Entry 4MUS (X-ray diffraction, 1.68 A resolution); this record covers chains A and B.

Chain A (and B):
Name: D, D-dipeptidase/D, D-carboxypeptidase
From: Enterococcus gallinarum
Notes: chain B of this document is another copy of the same molecule, construct and numbering; everything in this record applies to it too
UniProt: Q9JN36 (Q9JN36_ENTGA); residues 1-190 here = UniProt positions 1-190
Chain sequence (211 residues; each row starts with the number of its first residue; numbers below 1 keep their minus sign (Met-20 is residue -20)):
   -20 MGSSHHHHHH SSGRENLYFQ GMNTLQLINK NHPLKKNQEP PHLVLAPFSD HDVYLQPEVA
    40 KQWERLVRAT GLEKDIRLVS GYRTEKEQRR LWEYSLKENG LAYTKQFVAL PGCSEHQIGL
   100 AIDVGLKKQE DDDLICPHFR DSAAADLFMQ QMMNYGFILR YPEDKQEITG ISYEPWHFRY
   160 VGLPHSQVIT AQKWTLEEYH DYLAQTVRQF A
Unresolved in the structure: -20 to 0, 189-190
Differences from the reference sequence: initiating methionine (-20); expression tag (-19 to 0); engineered mutation Ser59 (Asp in Q9JN36)
UniProt features mapped onto this chain:
  - active site: Glu153 (catalytic acid/base residue)
  - binding site (Mg(2+)): Glu66
  - binding site (a dipeptide): Gln67, Ala88, Ser93, His95, Asp102, Trp155, His156
  - binding site (Cu(2+)): His95, Asp102, His156
  - binding site (Zn(2+)): His95, Asp102, His156
  - mutagenesis: Glu153 (E153A: Abolishes hydrolysis of D-Ala-D-Ala and UDP-MurNAc-L-Ala-D-Glu-L-Lys-D-Ala-D-Ala)
Metal / ion sites: Zn2+: His95, Asp102, His156 (together with 2D8, LY0)
Residues lining bound ligands: 2D8 / LY0: Arg62, Gln67, Leu70, Phe86, Val87, Ala88, Ser93, Glu94, His95, Asp102, Leu113, Ile114, Pro116, Tyr140, Ile150, Glu153, Trp155, His156
Reported in the primary citation:
  - binding site for the ligand LY0: Arg62
  - contacts within the chain: Ser59-Arg62 (hydrogen bond), Arg62-Gln67 (hydrogen bond)
  - binding site for the ligand 2D8: Arg62, Gln67, Leu70, Ala88, Ser93, Ile150
  - specificity-determining residues: Gln67 (by similarity / conservation)
  - mutagenesis - D59S, Q67E, L70E: decreased catalytic activity
  - mutagenesis - I114E: decreased catalytic activity on d-Ala-d-Ala
  - mutagenesis - N78F, L113E, I114E: increased catalytic activity on pentapeptide[d-Ala]
  - mutagenesis - A88D, A88L, L113E: decreased catalytic activity (d,d-dipeptidase activity)
  - mutagenesis - A88D: decreased catalytic activity (d,d-pentapeptidase activity)
  - mutagenesis - A88L: unchanged catalytic activity (d,d-pentapeptidase activity)

How chain A and chain B interact:
Pairs across the interface (41; chain A residue first):
  Leu22(A) with Arg69(B), hydrogen bond (backbone-side chain)
  Leu24(A) with Arg69(B); Tyr73(B), hydrophobic; Leu113(B), hydrophobic
  Asp29(A) with Asp29(B); Arg56(B), salt bridge; Val58(B); Asp111(B); Leu113(B)
  His30(A) with His30(B); Val58(B); Leu113(B)
  Asp31(A) with Ser59(B), hydrogen bond; Arg62(B), salt bridge
  Tyr33(A) with Arg62(B); Glu66(B), hydrogen bond (side chain-backbone); Arg69(B); Leu70(B)
  Arg56(A) with Asp29(B)
  Val58(A) with Asp29(B); His30(B)
  Ser59(A) with Asp31(B), hydrogen bond
  Tyr61(A) with Glu66(B)
  Arg62(A) with Asp31(B), salt bridge; Tyr33(B)
  Lys65(A) with Pro20(B), hydrogen bond (side chain-backbone); Leu22(B)
  Glu66(A) with Tyr33(B), hydrogen bond (backbone-side chain); Tyr61(B)
  Arg69(A) with Leu22(B), hydrogen bond (side chain-backbone); Leu24(B); Tyr33(B)
  Leu70(A) with Leu24(B), hydrophobic; Tyr33(B)
  Tyr73(A) with Leu24(B), hydrophobic
  Lys106(A) with Asp110(B), salt bridge
  Lys107(A) with Glu109(B), salt bridge
  Asp111(A) with Asp29(B)
  Leu113(A) with Leu24(B), hydrophobic; Ser28(B); His30(B)
Interface residues without a listed pair, chain A (24 interface residues in all): Val23, Pro26, Ser28, Thr63
Interface residues without a listed pair, chain B (25 interface residues in all): Pro19, Val23, Pro26, Thr63

Overview:
Chain A and chain B form an interface of 24 and 25 residues respectively, with 7 hydrogen bonds and 5 salt
bridges. Polar contacts include Asp29(A)-Arg56(B), Asp31(A)-Arg62(B) and Lys106(A)-Asp110(B). From the paper:
a binding site for the ligand 2D8 at Arg62(A), Gln67(A) and Leu70(A) among others; D59S, Q67E and L70E of
chain A reduce catalytic activity; 8 substitutions were tested in all.
Both chains are D, D-dipeptidase/D, D-carboxypeptidase (Enterococcus gallinarum). Entry 4MUS (Crystal
structure of vancomycin resistance D,D-dipeptidase/D,D-pentapeptidase VanXYc D59S mutant in complex with
D-Ala-D-Ala phosphinate analog) was determined by X-ray diffraction (same publication as 4MUQ, 4MUT, 4MUR and
4F78).
